PDB entry 6H7W | electron microscopy, 11.40 A resolution (very low resolution: no residue pairs are listed; an interface is given only as per-side residue counts) | chains A and N of the 20 polymer chains in the assembly

# Chain A (and N)
Molecule: Putative vacuolar protein sorting-associated protein
Source organism: Chaetomium thermophilum (strain DSM 1495 / CBS 144.50 / IMI 039719)
Notes: chain N of this document is another copy of the same molecule, construct and numbering; everything in this record applies to it too
UniProt: G0SH11 (G0SH11_CHATD); numbering as in UniProt (aligned over 183-550)
Amino-acid sequence (368 residues; each row starts with the number of its first residue):
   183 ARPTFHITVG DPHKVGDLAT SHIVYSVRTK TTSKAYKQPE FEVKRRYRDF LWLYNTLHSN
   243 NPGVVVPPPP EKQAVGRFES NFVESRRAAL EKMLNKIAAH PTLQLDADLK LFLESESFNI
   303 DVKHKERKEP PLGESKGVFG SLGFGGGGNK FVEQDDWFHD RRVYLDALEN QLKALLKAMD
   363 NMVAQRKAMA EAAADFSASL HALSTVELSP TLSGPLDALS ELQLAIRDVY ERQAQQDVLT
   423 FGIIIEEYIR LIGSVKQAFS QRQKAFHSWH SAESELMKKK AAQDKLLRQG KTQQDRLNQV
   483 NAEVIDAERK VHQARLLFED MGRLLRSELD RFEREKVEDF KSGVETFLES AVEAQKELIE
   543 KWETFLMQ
Disordered / not traced: 312-330

# Chain A / chain N interface
At this resolution (11 A) residue pairs are not listed: 22 residues of chain A and 20 of chain N lie at the interface.

# In short
Chain A and chain N form an interface of 22 and 20 residues respectively.
Chain A and chain N are both Putative vacuolar protein sorting-associated protein (Chaetomium thermophilum
(strain DSM 1495 / CBS 144.50 / IMI 039719)); the structure, Model of retromer-Vps5 complex assembled on
membrane, was determined by electron microscopy together with 5W8M from the same study.
